9F0Z - chains A and C of the 8 polymer chains in the assembly; structure by electron microscopy, 3.42 A resolution.

Chain A:
Molecule: T-strand DNA
Sequence (170 nucleotides; row label = number of the first residue in the row; the depositors numbered this strand downwards along its sequence, so these rows (ascending numbers) run in the REVERSE of the deposited 5'-to-3' order):
   -27 AACCACCAAGAGTGGTGGTTTTCGTGG
     1 TGTGGGGTGCGTTTTTGTTCAAAAACGACTAAAAAGAAATATTTATCTCA
    51 CAATACTTTTTAATCAAAGAGAATGAGAGAAATACTATAAATTTTTTCGC
   101 CACAGCCGCGCCGATGTTGTTGCGCGGCTGTGGCAAAACATCC
Disordered / not traced: 143, 142, 141, 140, 139, 138, 137, 136, 135, 134, 133, 132, 131, 130, 129, 128, 127, 126, 125, 124, 123, 122, 121, 120, 119, 118, 117, 116, 115, 114, 113, 112, 111, 110, 109, 108, 107, 106, 105, 104, 103, 102, 101, 100, 99, 98, 97, 96, 95, -3, -4, -5, -6, -7, -8, -9, -10, -11, -12, -13, -14, -15, -16, -17, -18, -19, -20, -21, -22, -23, -24, -25, -26, -27

Chain C:
Name: Integration host factor subunit alpha
From: Escherichia coli K-12
UniProtKB: P0A6X7 (IHFA_ECOLI); residues 1-99 here = UniProt positions 1-99
Amino-acid sequence (99 residues; numbered 1 to 99; the number before each row is that of its first residue):
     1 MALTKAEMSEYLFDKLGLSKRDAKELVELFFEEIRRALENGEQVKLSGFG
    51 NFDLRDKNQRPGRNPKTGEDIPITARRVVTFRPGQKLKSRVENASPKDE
Disordered / not traced: 1, 97-99
Curated features (UniProtKB/Swiss-Prot):
  - mutagenesis: Pro65 (P65L: Alters DNA-binding specificity), Lys66 (K66S: Alters DNA-binding specificity)

Chain A / chain C interface:
Residue-residue contacts (14; chain A residue first):
  DT30(A) - Lys45(C)  salt bridge to the phosphate
  DT40(A) - Arg55(C)  salt bridge to the phosphate
  DT40(A) - Thr80(C)  phosphate contact
  DA41(A) - Arg55(C)  hydrogen bond to the phosphate
  DA41(A) - Lys57(C)  phosphate contact
  DT42(A) - Lys57(C)  phosphate contact
  DT43(A) - Arg60(C)  phosphate contact
  DT43(A) - Pro61(C)  sugar contact
  DT44(A) - Arg63(C)  sugar contact
  DA45(A) - Arg63(C)  hydrogen bond to the sugar
  DT46(A) - Pro65(C)  base contact
  DC47(A) - Pro65(C)  base contact
  DC47(A) - Lys66(C)  hydrogen bond to the base
  DT60(A) - Lys20(C)  phosphate contact
Also at the interface, not in a pair above, chain A (12 interface residues in all): DC29, DA31
Also at the interface, not in a pair above, chain C (15 interface residues in all): Ser47, Asp56, Asn58, Gln59, Arg82

Overview:
The interface between chain A and chain C involves 12 residues on one side and 15 on the other; the contacts
include 3 hydrogen bonds and 2 salt bridges. Polar contacts include DC47(A)-Lys66(C), DA45(A)-Arg63(C) and
DA41(A)-Arg55(C). UniProt lists 2 mutagenesis sites on chain C.
Here chain A is T-strand DNA and chain C is Integration host factor subunit alpha (Escherichia coli K-12).
Entry 9F0Z (CryoEM structure of the F plasmid relaxosome with truncated TraI1-863 in its TE mode, derived from
...) was determined by electron microscopy together with 9F0X, 9F0Y, 9F10, 9F11 and 9F12 from the same study.
